7XT6 - chains C and D of the 4 polymer chains in the assembly; structure by electron microscopy, 3.63 A resolution.

== Chain C ==
Protein: B-cell antigen receptor complex-associated protein beta chain
From: Homo sapiens
UniProtKB: P40259 (CD79B_HUMAN); residues 44-182 here = UniProt positions 44-182
Sequence (139 residues; numbered 44 to 182; the number before each row is that of its first residue):
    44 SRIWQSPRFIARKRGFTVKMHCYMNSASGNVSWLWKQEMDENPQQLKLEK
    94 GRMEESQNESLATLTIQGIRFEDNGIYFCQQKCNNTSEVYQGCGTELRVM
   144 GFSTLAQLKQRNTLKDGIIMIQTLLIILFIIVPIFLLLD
Disulfides: Cys65-Cys122
Glycans and other covalent adducts: N-acetylglucosamine (NAG) linked to Asn73, Asn101

== Chain D ==
Protein: Isoform 2 of Immunoglobulin heavy constant mu
From: Homo sapiens
UniProtKB: P01871-2 (IGHM_HUMAN); residues 245-608 here correspond to UniProt positions 109-472 (UniProt number = residue number - 136)
Sequence (364 residues; each row starts with the number of its first residue):
   245 LPPKVSVFVPPRDGFFGNPRKSKLICQATGFSPRQIQVSWLREGKQVGSG
   295 VTTDQVQAEAKESGPTTYKVTSTLTIKESDWLGQSMFTCRVDHRGLTFQQ
   345 NASSMCVPDQDTAIRVFAIPPSFASIFLTKSTKLTCLVTDLTTYDSVTIS
   395 WTRQNGEAVKTHTNISESHPNATFSAVGEASICEDDWNSGERFTCTVTHT
   445 DLPSPLKQTISRPKGVALHRPDVYLLPPAREQLNLRESATITCLVTGFSP
   495 ADVFVQWMQRGQPLSPEKYVTSAPMPEPQAPGRYFAHSILTVSEEEWNTG
   545 ETYTCVVAHEALPNRVTERTVDKSTEGEVSADEEGFENLWATASTFIVLF
   595 LLSLFYSTTVTLFK
Disulfides: Cys270-Cys333, Cys380-Cys439, Cys487-Cys549
Glycans and other covalent adducts: N-acetylglucosamine (NAG) linked to Asn345, Asn408; glycan linked to Asn415

== Interface between chain C and chain D ==
Contacting residue pairs (8):
  Lys56(C) - Glu577(D)  salt bridge
  Phe145(C) - Asp576(D)
  Phe145(C) - Glu577(D)
  Gln150(C) - Glu581(D)
  Arg154(C) - Glu581(D)  salt bridge
  Arg154(C) - Trp584(D)
  Leu157(C) - Trp584(D)  hydrophobic
  Ile161(C) - Ile591(D)  hydrophobic
Interface residues without a listed pair, chain C (9 interface residues in all): Lys158, Ile164, Gln165
Interface residues without a listed pair, chain D (7 interface residues in all): Phe580, Leu595

== Overview ==
Chain C and chain D form an interface of 9 and 7 residues respectively, with 2 salt bridges. Polar contacts
include Lys56(C)-Glu577(D) and Arg154(C)-Glu581(D). N-acetylglucosamine is covalently linked to Asn73(C) and
Asn101(C). Covalently linked N-acetylglucosamine: at Asn345(D) and Asn408(D).
Chain C is B-cell antigen receptor complex-associated protein beta chain and chain D is Isoform 2 of
Immunoglobulin heavy constant mu, both from Homo sapiens; the structure, Structure of a membrane protein M3,
was determined by electron microscopy together with 7WSO from the same study.
